PDB entry 8W9F | electron microscopy, 4.40 A resolution (low resolution: residue-level contacts below are approximate; hydrogen-bond / salt-bridge calls are withheld) | chains g and i of the 17 polymer chains in the assembly

Chain g:
Molecule: Histone H2A type 1-B/E
From: Homo sapiens
Reference sequence: P04908 (H2A1B_HUMAN); residues 0-129 here correspond to UniProt positions 1-130 (UniProt number = residue number + 1)
Sequence (130 residues; each row starts with the number of its first residue; numbering starts at 0):
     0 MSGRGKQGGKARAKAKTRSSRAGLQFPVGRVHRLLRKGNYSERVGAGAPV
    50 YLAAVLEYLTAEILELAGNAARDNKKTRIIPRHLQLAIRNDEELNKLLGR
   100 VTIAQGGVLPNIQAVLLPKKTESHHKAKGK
Unresolved in the structure: 0-11, 119-129
Curated features (UniProtKB/Swiss-Prot):
  - modified residue: Ser1 (N-acetylserine), Arg3 (Citrulline), Lys5 (N6-(2-hydroxyisobutyryl)lysine), Lys9 (N6-(2-hydroxyisobutyryl)lysine), Lys13 (N6-(beta-hydroxybutyryl)lysine), Lys36 (N6-(2-hydroxyisobutyryl)lysine), Lys74 (N6-(2-hydroxyisobutyryl)lysine), Lys75 (N6-(2-hydroxyisobutyryl)lysine), Lys95 (N6-(2-hydroxyisobutyryl)lysine), Gln104 (N5-methylglutamine), Lys118 (N6-(2-hydroxyisobutyryl)lysine), Lys119 (N6-crotonyllysine), Thr120 (Phosphothreonine), Lys125 (N6-crotonyllysine)
  - cross-link (Glycyl lysine isopeptide (Lys-Gly)): Lys13 (interchain with G-Cter in ubiquitin), Lys15 (interchain with G-Cter in ubiquitin), Lys119 (interchain with G-Cter in ubiquitin)

Chain i:
Molecule: 5-DNA
From: Homo sapiens
Sequence (147 nucleotides; each row starts with the number of its first residue; numbers below 1 keep their minus sign (DA-73 is residue -73)):
   -73 ATCAATATCCACCTGCAGATACTACCAAAAGTGTATTTGGAAACTGCTCC
   -23 ATCAAAAGGCATGTTCAGCTGGAATCCAGCTGAACATGCCTTTTGATGGA
    27 GCAGTTTCCAAATACACTTTTGGTAGTATCTGCAGGTGGATATTGAT

How chain g and chain i interact:
Pairs across the interface (14; chain g residue first):
  Arg29(g) - DG49(i)
  Arg35(g) - DT39(i)
  Arg42(g) - DA38(i)
  Arg42(g) - DT39(i)
  Val43(g) - DA38(i)
  Val43(g) - DT39(i)
  Gly44(g) - DA38(i)
  Ala45(g) - DA38(i)
  Lys75(g) - DC59(i)
  Lys75(g) - DA60(i)
  Thr76(g) - DG58(i)
  Thr76(g) - DC59(i)
  Arg77(g) - DG58(i)
  Arg77(g) - DC59(i)
Interface residues without a listed pair, chain g (10 interface residues in all): Glu41
Interface residues without a listed pair, chain i (7 interface residues in all): DG48

Summary:
The interface between chain g and chain i involves 10 residues on one side and 7 on the other.
Chain g is Histone H2A type 1-B/E and chain i is 5-DNA, both from Homo sapiens; the structure, Cryo-EM
structure of the Rpd3S-nucleosome complex from budding yeast in State 3, was determined by electron
microscopy, deposited together with 8W9C, 8W9D and 8W9E.
